9BVT - chains A and F of the 14 polymer chains in the assembly; structure by X-ray diffraction, 3.40 A resolution.

Chain A:
Molecule: DNA-directed RNA polymerase II subunit RPB1
Source organism: Saccharomyces cerevisiae
Notes: EC 2.7.7.6
Reference sequence: P04050 (RPB1_YEAST); residue numbers follow UniProt; this construct covers 1-1733
Chain sequence (1733 residues; row label = number of the first residue in the row):
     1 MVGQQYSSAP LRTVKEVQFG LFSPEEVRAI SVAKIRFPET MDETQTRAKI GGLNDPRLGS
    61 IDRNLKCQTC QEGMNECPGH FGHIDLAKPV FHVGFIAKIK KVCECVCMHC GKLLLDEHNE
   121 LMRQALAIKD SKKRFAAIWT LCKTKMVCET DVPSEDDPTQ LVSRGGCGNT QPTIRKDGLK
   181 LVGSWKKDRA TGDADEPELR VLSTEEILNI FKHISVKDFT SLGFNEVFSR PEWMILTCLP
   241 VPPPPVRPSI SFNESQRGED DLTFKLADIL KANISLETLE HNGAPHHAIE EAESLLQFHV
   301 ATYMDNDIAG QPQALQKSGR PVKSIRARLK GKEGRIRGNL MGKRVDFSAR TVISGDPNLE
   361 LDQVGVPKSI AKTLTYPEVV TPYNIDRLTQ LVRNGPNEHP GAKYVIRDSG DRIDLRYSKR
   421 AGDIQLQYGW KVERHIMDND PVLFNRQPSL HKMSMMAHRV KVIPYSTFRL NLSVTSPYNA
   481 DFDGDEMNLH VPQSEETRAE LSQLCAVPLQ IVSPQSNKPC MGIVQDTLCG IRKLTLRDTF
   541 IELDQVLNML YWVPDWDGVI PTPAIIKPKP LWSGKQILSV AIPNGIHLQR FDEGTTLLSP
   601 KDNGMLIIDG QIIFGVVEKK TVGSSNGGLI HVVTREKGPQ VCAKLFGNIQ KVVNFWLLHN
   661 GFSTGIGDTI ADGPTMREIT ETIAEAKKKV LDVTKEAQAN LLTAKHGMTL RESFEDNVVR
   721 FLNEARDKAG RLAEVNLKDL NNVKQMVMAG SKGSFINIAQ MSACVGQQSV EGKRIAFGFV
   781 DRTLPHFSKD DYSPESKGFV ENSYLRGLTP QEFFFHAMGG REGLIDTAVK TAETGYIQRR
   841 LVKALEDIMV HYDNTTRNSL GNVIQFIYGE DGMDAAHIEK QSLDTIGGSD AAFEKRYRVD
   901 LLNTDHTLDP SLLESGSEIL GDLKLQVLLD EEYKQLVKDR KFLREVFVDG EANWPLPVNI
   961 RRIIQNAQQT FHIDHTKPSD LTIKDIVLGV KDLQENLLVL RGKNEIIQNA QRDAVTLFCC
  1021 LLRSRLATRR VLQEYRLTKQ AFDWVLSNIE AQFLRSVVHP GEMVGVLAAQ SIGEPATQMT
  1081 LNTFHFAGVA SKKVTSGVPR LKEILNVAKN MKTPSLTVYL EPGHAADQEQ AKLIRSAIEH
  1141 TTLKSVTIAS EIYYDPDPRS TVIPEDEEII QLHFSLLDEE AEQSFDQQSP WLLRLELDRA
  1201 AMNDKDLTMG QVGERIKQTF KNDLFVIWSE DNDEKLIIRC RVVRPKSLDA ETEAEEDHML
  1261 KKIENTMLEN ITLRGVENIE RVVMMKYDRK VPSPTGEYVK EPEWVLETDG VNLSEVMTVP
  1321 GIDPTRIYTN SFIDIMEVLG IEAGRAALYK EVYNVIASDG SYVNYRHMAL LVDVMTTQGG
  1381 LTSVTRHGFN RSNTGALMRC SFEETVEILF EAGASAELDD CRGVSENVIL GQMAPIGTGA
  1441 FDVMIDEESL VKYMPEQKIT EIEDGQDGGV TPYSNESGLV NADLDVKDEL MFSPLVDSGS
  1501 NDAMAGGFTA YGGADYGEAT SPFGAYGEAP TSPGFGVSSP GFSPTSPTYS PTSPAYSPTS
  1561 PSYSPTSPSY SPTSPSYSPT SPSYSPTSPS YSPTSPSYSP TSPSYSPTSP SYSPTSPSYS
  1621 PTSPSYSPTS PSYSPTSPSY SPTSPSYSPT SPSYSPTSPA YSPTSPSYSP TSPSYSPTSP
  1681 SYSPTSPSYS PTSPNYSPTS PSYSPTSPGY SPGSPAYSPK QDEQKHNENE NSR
Disordered / not traced: 1-2, 154-162, 166, 187-197, 253-255, 319-320, 1078-1097, 1157-1160, 1173-1186, 1244-1254, 1456-1733
Metal / ion sites: Zn2+ site 1: Cys67, Cys70, Cys77, His80; Zn2+ site 2: Cys107, Cys110, Cys167; Mn2+ site 1: Asp481, Asp483, Asp485 (shared with 1 residue of chain X); Mn2+ site 2: Asp481, Asp483 (shared with 1 residue of chain B)
Swiss-Prot annotation at these positions:
  - region: Pro248 to Asp260 (Lid loop), Asn306 to Lys323 (Rudder loop), Pro810 to Glu822 (Bridging helix)
  - binding site (Zn(2+)): Cys67, Cys70, Cys77, His80, Cys107, Cys110, Cys148, Cys167
  - binding site (Mg(2+)): Asp481, Asp483, Asp485
  - modified residue: Thr1471 (Phosphothreonine)
  - cross-link (Glycyl lysine isopeptide (Lys-Gly)): Lys695 (interchain with G-Cter in ubiquitin), Lys1246 (interchain with G-Cter in ubiquitin), Lys1350 (interchain with G-Cter in ubiquitin)
  - natural variant: Ser1653 to Pro1659 (deletion: In strain: A364A)
  - mutagenesis: Lys1246 (K1246R: Impairs ubiquitination during transcription stress)

Chain F:
Molecule: DNA-directed RNA polymerases I, II, and III subunit RPABC2
Source organism: Saccharomyces cerevisiae
Reference sequence: P20435 (RPAB2_YEAST); residues 1-155 here = UniProt positions 1-155
Chain sequence (155 residues; row label = number of the first residue in the row):
     1 MSDYEEAFND GNENFEDFDV EHFSDEETYE EKPQFKDGET TDANGKTIVT GGNGPEDFQQ
    61 HEQIRRKTLK EKAIPKDQRA TTPYMTKYER ARILGTRALQ ISMNAPVFVD LEGETDPLRI
   121 AMKELAEKKI PLVIRRYLPD GSFEDWSVEE LIVDL
Disordered / not traced: 1-71
Swiss-Prot annotation at these positions:
  - region: Leu111 to Leu132 (Leucine-zipper)
  - modified residue: Ser24 (Phosphoserine)

Chain A / chain F interface:
Residue-residue contacts - 70 pairs, chain A then chain F:
  Val379(A) - Ser102(F)
  Val380(A) - Asn104(F)
  Pro382(A) - Asn104(F)
  Tyr383(A) - Val107(F)
  Tyr383(A) - Leu111(F)  hydrophobic
  Tyr383(A) - Thr115(F)
  Tyr383(A) - Ile120(F)  hydrophobic
  Arg387(A) - Thr115(F)  hydrogen bond
  Ser494(A) - Leu99(F)
  Glu495(A) - Pro117(F)
  Glu496(A) - Gly95(F)
  Glu496(A) - Leu99(F)
  Ala499(A) - Ala91(F)
  Ala499(A) - Gly95(F)
  Gln503(A) - Arg90(F)
  Gln503(A) - Leu118(F)
  Leu504(A) - Tyr88(F)  hydrophobic
  His851(A) - Pro139(F)
  Tyr852(A) - Thr81(F)
  Tyr852(A) - Glu89(F)  hydrogen bond
  Tyr852(A) - Arg136(F)
  Tyr852(A) - Tyr137(F)
  Tyr852(A) - Leu138(F)  hydrophobic
  Asp853(A) - Leu138(F)
  Asp853(A) - Pro139(F)
  Arg857(A) - Pro139(F)
  Arg1001(A) - Ala80(F)
  Arg1001(A) - Pro83(F)
  Lys1003(A) - Asp77(F)
  Lys1003(A) - Gln78(F)
  Leu1054(A) - Tyr84(F)
  Arg1055(A) - Asp154(F)  salt bridge
  His1059(A) - Thr86(F)
  His1059(A) - Lys87(F)
  Pro1060(A) - Tyr88(F)
  Gly1061(A) - Tyr88(F)
  Glu1062(A) - Lys87(F)  salt bridge
  Glu1062(A) - Tyr88(F)  hydrogen bond
  Met1433(A) - Arg92(F)
  Gly1437(A) - Tyr88(F)
  Thr1438(A) - Tyr88(F)
  Thr1438(A) - Arg92(F)  hydrogen bond (backbone-side chain)
  Phe1441(A) - Tyr88(F)
  Phe1441(A) - Glu89(F)
  Phe1441(A) - Arg92(F)
  Phe1441(A) - Ile134(F)  hydrophobic
  Phe1441(A) - Arg135(F)
  Asp1442(A) - Arg92(F)  salt bridge
  Asp1442(A) - Val133(F)
  Asp1442(A) - Ile134(F)
  Asp1442(A) - Arg135(F)  hydrogen bond (backbone-backbone)
  Asp1442(A) - Tyr137(F)  hydrogen bond
  Val1443(A) - Arg92(F)
  Val1443(A) - Val133(F)
  Met1444(A) - Leu132(F)
  Met1444(A) - Val133(F)  hydrogen bond (backbone-backbone)
  Met1444(A) - Arg135(F)  hydrogen bond
  Ile1445(A) - Pro131(F)
  Ile1445(A) - Leu132(F)  hydrophobic
  Asp1446(A) - Pro131(F)
  Ser1449(A) - Glu149(F)
  Leu1450(A) - Phe108(F)  hydrophobic
  Leu1450(A) - Pro131(F)  hydrophobic
  Lys1452(A) - Glu149(F)  salt bridge
  Tyr1453(A) - Phe108(F)
  Tyr1453(A) - Lys128(F)  hydrogen bond (side chain-backbone)
  Tyr1453(A) - Lys129(F)
  Tyr1453(A) - Ile130(F)
  Tyr1453(A) - Glu149(F)  hydrogen bond
  Pro1455(A) - Val107(F)
Interface residues without a listed pair, chain A (45 interface residues in all): Thr381, Gly429, Glu500, Ser502, Gly1002, Ala1051, Gly1439, Ala1440
Interface residues without a listed pair, chain F (50 interface residues in all): Arg79, Met85, Ile93, Leu94, Thr96, Ala98, Ile101, Pro106, Glu114, Asp116, Met122, Leu155

Overview:
Chain A and chain F form an interface of 45 and 50 residues respectively, with 10 hydrogen bonds and 4 salt
bridges. Polar pairs include Arg1055(A)-Asp154(F), Glu1062(A)-Lys87(F) and Asp1442(A)-Arg92(F). From UniProt:
8 Zn2+-binding residues, 3 Mg2+-binding residues and one mutagenesis site on chain A.
Here chain A is DNA-directed RNA polymerase II subunit RPB1 and chain F is DNA-directed RNA polymerases I, II,
and III subunit RPABC2, both from Saccharomyces cerevisiae. Entry 9BVT (RNA Pol II - High Mn(+2)
concentration) was determined by X-ray diffraction together with 9BW0, 8U9R and 8U9X from the same study.
